7C7L - chains B and C of the 5 polymer chains in the assembly; structure by electron microscopy, 3.30 A resolution.

== Chain B ==
Molecule: CRISPR-associated protein Cas14a.1
Organism: uncultured archaeon
UniProt: A0A482D308 (A0A482D308_9ARCH); residues 1-529 here = UniProt positions 1-529
Amino-acid sequence (539 residues; each row starts with the number of its first residue; numbers below 1 keep their minus sign (Met-9 is residue -9)):
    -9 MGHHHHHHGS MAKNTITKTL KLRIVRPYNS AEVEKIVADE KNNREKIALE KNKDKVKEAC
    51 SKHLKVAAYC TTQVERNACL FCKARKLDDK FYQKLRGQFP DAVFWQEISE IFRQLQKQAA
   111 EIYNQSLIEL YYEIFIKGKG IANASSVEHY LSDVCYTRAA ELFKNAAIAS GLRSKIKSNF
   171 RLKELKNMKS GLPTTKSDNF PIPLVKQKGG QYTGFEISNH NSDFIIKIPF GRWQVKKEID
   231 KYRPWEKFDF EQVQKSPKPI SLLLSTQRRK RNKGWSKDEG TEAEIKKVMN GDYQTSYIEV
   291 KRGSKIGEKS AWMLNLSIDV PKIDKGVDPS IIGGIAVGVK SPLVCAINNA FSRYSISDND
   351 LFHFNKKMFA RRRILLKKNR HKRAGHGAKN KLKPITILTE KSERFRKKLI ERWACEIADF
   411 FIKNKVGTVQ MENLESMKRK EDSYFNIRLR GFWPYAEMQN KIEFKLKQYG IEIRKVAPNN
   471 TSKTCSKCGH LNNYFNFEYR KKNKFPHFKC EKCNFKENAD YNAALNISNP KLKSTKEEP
Disordered / not traced: -9 to 4, 18-93, 196-204, 210-213, 256-286, 295-299, 312-317, 368-382, 523-529
Construct notes: initiating methionine (-9); expression tag (-8 to 0); engineered mutation Ala326 (Asp in A0A482D308)
Metal / ion sites: Zn2+: Cys475, Cys478, Cys500, Cys503
Curated features (UniProtKB/Swiss-Prot):
  - region: Ile313 to Ile321 (Linker), Thr474 to Asn508 (Target nucleic acid-binding (TNB)), Ala509 to Pro529 (RuvC-II)
  - active site: Glu422, Arg490, Asp510
  - binding site (Zn(2+)): Cys50, His53, Cys69, Cys72, Cys475, Cys478, Cys500, Cys503
  - mutagenesis: Leu39 to Cys72 (About 15% cleavage of target dsDNA), Ile118 to Ile126 (Loss of cleavage of target dsDNA cleavage, binds sgRNA; when associated with R-178), Ile118 (I118R: Almost complete loss of target dsDNA cleavage), Tyr122 (Y122A: About 80% cleavage of target dsDNA), Ile126 (I126R: About 60% cleavage of target dsDNA), Tyr146 (Y146A: No cleavage of target dsDNA cleavage), Met178 (M178R: About 40% cleavage of target dsDNA, loss of cleavage, binds sgRNA; when associated with 118-R--R-126), Gln197 (Q197A: About 30% cleavage of target dsDNA), Lys198 (K198A: About 8% cleavage of target dsDNA), Ser286 (S286A: Nearly wild-type cleavage of target dsDNA), Leu366 to Lys383 (No cleavage of target dsDNA cleavage), Glu422 (E422A: No cleavage of target ssDNA), 3 further mutagenesis entries in UniProt

== Chain C ==
Molecule: sgRNA
Organism: uncultured archaeon
Sequence (180 nucleotides; each row starts with the number of its first residue):
     3 UUCACUGAUA AAGUGGAGAA CCGCUUCACC AAAAGCUGUC CCUUAGGGGA UUAGAACUUG
    63 AGUGAAGGUG GGCUGCUUGC AUCAGCCUAA UGUCGAGAAG UGCUUUCUUC GGAAAGUAAC
   123 CCUCGAAACA AAUUCAUUUG AAAGAAUGAA GGAAUGCAAC GGAAAUUAGG UGCGCUUGGC
Disordered / not traced: 3-22, 34-60, 134-150

== Chain B / chain C interface ==
Residue-residue contacts (51):
  Ile6(B) - U178(C)  sugar contact
  Lys8(B) - U178(C)  sugar contact
  Ala134(B) - A115(C)  sugar contact
  Glu138(B) - G113(C)  hydrogen bond to the base
  Arg163(B) - G113(C)  sugar contact
  Lys167(B) - G113(C)  hydrogen bond to the sugar
  Lys173(B) - A101(C)  phosphate contact
  Lys173(B) - G102(C)  phosphate contact
  Glu174(B) - A101(C)  sugar contact
  Asn177(B) - A101(C)  sugar contact
  Lys186(B) - U169(C)  phosphate contact
  Lys186(B) - A170(C)  phosphate contact
  Ser294(B) - G171(C)  phosphate contact
  Lys330(B) - A63(C)  hydrogen bond to the base
  Phe341(B) - C182(C)  stacking on the base
  Asp348(B) - G25(C)  hydrogen bond to the base
  Asp348(B) - A63(C)  base contact
  Asn349(B) - G25(C)  base contact
  Phe352(B) - G25(C)  stacking on the base
  Phe352(B) - C26(C)  phosphate contact
  His353(B) - U93(C)  salt bridge to the phosphate
  Phe354(B) - A91(C)  phosphate contact
  Phe354(B) - A92(C)  phosphate contact
  Lys356(B) - C26(C)  salt bridge to the phosphate
  Lys356(B) - G72(C)  phosphate contact
  Lys356(B) - G73(C)  phosphate contact
  Lys357(B) - G73(C)  base contact
  Lys357(B) - U90(C)  hydrogen bond to the sugar
  Lys357(B) - A92(C)  salt bridge to the phosphate
  Phe359(B) - C23(C)  stacking on the base
  Phe359(B) - G72(C)  base contact
  Ala360(B) - U71(C)  base contact
  Ala360(B) - G72(C)  base contact
  Arg361(B) - U71(C)  base contact
  Arg361(B) - U90(C)  hydrogen bond to the base
  Arg361(B) - A91(C)  salt bridge to the phosphate
  Arg363(B) - G70(C)  hydrogen bond to the base
  Arg363(B) - U71(C)  salt bridge to the phosphate
  Arg363(B) - G72(C)  hydrogen bond to the base
  Ile364(B) - U71(C)  base contact
  Lys391(B) - A91(C)  phosphate contact
  Arg394(B) - A91(C)  base contact
  Phe395(B) - A91(C)  base contact
  Lys398(B) - U95(C)  phosphate contact
  Lys398(B) - C96(C)  phosphate contact
  Lys413(B) - C177(C)  phosphate contact
  Arg438(B) - C24(C)  salt bridge to the phosphate
  Arg438(B) - G25(C)  hydrogen bond to the base
  Arg438(B) - A63(C)  hydrogen bond to the base
  Lys491(B) - G64(C)  salt bridge to the phosphate
  Lys491(B) - U65(C)  salt bridge to the phosphate
Other interface residues (no listed pair), chain B (41 interface residues in all): Leu10, Arg171, Val329, Asp350, Met358, Lys367, Tyr434, Lys492, Phe495
Other interface residues (no listed pair), chain C (31 interface residues in all): A33, G94, G114, A116

== Overview ==
41 residues of chain B face 31 of chain C across their interface, with 10 hydrogen bonds, 8 salt bridges and 3
aromatic stacking contacts. Among the polar pairs are Glu138(B)-G113(C), Lys330(B)-A63(C) and
Asp348(B)-G25(C).
Chain B is CRISPR-associated protein Cas14a.1 and chain C is sgRNA, both from uncultured archaeon; the
structure, Cryo-EM structure of the Cas12f1-sgRNA-target DNA complex, was determined by electron microscopy.
